8SPU - chains J and H of the 13 polymer chains in the assembly; structure by electron microscopy, 2.80 A resolution.

[Chain J]
Molecule: 168-nt DNA strand
Sequence (168 nucleotides; numbered 1 to 168; the number before each row is that of its first residue):
     1 GCGTGCTGAT TCCCTCCATT CGCTCTGCAT AACTATCACT TTCTGGAACT CCATGGTCTC
    61 CTAGGTCGCC AGGCCTTTGC TTTGCAGCTT AGAACAGACT CTCTATGCTC CCTCCACCCT
   121 CTGTTTCTCC AGGTCCCACA TGGGGAGGCG CTCCTTCTCC CTGCTGAT
Not modelled in the structure: 1-3, 153-168

[Chain H]
Molecule: Histone H2B type 2-E
Source organism: Homo sapiens
UniProt: Q16778 (H2B2E_HUMAN); numbering as in UniProt (aligned over 1-126)
Sequence (126 residues; each row starts with the number of its first residue):
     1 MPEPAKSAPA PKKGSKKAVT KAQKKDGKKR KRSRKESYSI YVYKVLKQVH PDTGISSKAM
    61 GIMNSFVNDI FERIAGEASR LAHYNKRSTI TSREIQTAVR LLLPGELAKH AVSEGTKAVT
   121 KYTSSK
Not modelled in the structure: 1-30, 126

[How chain J and chain H interact]
Residue-residue contacts - 13 pairs, chain J then chain H:
  DC23(J) - Ile55(H)  sugar contact
  DC23(J) - Ser56(H)  phosphate contact
  DC23(J) - Ser57(H)  hydrogen bond to the phosphate
  DT24(J) - Tyr43(H)  hydrogen bond to the phosphate
  DT24(J) - Gly54(H)  phosphate contact
  DT24(J) - Ile55(H)  hydrogen bond to the phosphate
  DT42(J) - Ser88(H)  phosphate contact
  DC43(J) - Arg87(H)  salt bridge to the phosphate
  DC43(J) - Ser88(H)  phosphate contact
  DC43(J) - Thr89(H)  phosphate contact
  DG107(J) - Lys31(H)  phosphate contact
  DG107(J) - Arg32(H)  sugar contact
  DG107(J) - Ser33(H)  hydrogen bond to the phosphate
Interface residues without a listed pair, chain J (10 interface residues in all): DC25, DA31, DA32, DT44, DC108
Interface residues without a listed pair, chain H (12 interface residues in all): Arg34

[Overview]
The interface between chain J and chain H involves 10 residues on one side and 12 on the other; the contacts
include 4 hydrogen bonds and 1 salt bridge. Polar contacts include DC23(J)-Ser57(H), DT24(J)-Tyr43(H) and
DT24(J)-Ile55(H).
Chain J is a 168-nt DNA strand and chain H is Histone H2B type 2-E (Homo sapiens); the structure, Structure of
ESRRB nucleosome bound OCT4 at site c, was determined by electron microscopy (same publication as 7U0G, 7U0I,
7U0J, 8DK5 and 8SPS).
